PDB entry 8YQV | electron microscopy, 2.67 A resolution | chains B and G of the 8 polymer chains in the assembly

== Chain B ==
Protein: DNA-directed RNA polymerase subunit beta
From: African swine fever virus
Notes: EC 2.7.7.6
UniProt: A0A2X0RU95 (A0A2X0RU95_ASF); residue numbers follow UniProt; this construct covers 1-1242
Chain sequence (1242 residues; each row starts with the number of its first residue):
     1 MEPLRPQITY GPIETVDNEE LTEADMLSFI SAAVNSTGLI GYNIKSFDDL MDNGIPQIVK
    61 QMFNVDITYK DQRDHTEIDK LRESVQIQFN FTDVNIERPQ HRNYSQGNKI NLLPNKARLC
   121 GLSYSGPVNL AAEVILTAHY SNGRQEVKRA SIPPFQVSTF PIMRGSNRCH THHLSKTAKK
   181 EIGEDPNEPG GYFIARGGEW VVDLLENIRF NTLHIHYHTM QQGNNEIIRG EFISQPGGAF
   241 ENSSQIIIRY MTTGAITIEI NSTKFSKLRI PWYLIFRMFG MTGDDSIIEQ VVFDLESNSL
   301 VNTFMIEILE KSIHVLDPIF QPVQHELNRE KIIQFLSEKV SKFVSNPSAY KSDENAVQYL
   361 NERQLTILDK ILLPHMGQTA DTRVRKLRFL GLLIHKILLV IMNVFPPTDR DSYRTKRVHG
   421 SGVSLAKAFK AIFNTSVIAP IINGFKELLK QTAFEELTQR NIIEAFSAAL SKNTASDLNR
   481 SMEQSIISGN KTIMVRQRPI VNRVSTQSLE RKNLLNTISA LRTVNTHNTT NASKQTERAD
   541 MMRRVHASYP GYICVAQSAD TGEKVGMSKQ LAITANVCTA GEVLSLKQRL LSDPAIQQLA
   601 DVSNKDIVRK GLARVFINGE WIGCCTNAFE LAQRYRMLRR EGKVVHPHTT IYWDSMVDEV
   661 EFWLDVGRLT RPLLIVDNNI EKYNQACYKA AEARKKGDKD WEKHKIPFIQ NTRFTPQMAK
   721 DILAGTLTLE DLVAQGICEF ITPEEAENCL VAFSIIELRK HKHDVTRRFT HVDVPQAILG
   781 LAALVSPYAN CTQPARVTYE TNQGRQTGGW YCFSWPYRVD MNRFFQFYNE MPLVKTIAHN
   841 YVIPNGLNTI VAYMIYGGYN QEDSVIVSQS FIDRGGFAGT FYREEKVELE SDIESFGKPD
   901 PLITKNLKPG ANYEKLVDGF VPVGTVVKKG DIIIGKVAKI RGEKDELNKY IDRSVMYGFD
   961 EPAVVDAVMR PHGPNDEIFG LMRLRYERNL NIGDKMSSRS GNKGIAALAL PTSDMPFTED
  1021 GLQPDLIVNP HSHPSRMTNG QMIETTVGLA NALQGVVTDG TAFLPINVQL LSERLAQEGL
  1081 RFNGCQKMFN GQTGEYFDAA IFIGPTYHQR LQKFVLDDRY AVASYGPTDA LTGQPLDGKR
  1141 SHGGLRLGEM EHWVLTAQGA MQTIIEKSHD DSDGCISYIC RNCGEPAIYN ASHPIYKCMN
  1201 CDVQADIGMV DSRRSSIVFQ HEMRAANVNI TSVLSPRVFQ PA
Disordered / not traced: 1-7, 218-224, 490-503, 527-536, 941-948

== Chain G ==
Protein: C122R
From: African swine fever virus
UniProt: A0A0A1DYD1 (A0A0A1DYD1_ASF); residue numbers follow UniProt; this construct covers 1-105
Chain sequence (105 residues; each row starts with the number of its first residue):
     1 MKICKACSSC MVRTYVDGNI IFRCSCGESV QGDSQNLLVS SKVYHTGEME DKYKIFIKNA
    61 PFDPTNCQIK KDCPNCHLDY LTQICIGSQK IIILVCRCGY MSNRG
Disordered / not traced: 1-46

== Interface between chain B and chain G ==
Residue-residue contacts (33):
  Ser299(B) - Asp51(G)  hydrogen bond
  Val301(B) - Asp51(G)
  Val404(B) - Lys52(G)
  Phe629(B) - Phe62(G)
  Phe629(B) - Arg97(G)
  Trp653(B) - Asn59(G)
  Trp653(B) - Asp63(G)
  Ser655(B) - Ile55(G)
  Ser655(B) - Phe56(G)
  Ser655(B) - Asn59(G)  hydrogen bond (backbone-side chain)
  Ser655(B) - Asp63(G)
  Met656(B) - Ile55(G)
  Met656(B) - Phe56(G)
  Asp658(B) - Ile55(G)
  Asp658(B) - Lys58(G)  salt bridge
  Asp658(B) - Asn59(G)
  Ile680(B) - Tyr80(G)
  Tyr683(B) - Asp79(G)  hydrogen bond
  Asn684(B) - Leu78(G)
  Asn684(B) - Tyr80(G)  hydrogen bond
  Cys687(B) - Asp79(G)
  Tyr688(B) - Cys76(G)
  Tyr688(B) - Leu78(G)  hydrophobic
  Ala691(B) - His77(G)
  Asn748(B) - Pro64(G)
  Asn748(B) - Thr65(G)
  Cys749(B) - Thr65(G)
  Leu750(B) - Pro64(G)
  Val765(B) - Lys70(G)
  Thr766(B) - Gln68(G)
  Thr766(B) - Lys70(G)
  Arg768(B) - Gln68(G)  hydrogen bond
  Arg768(B) - Tyr80(G)
Interface residues without a listed pair, chain B (26 interface residues in all): Leu300, Phe405, Val657, Lys705, Glu747, Thr770
Interface residues without a listed pair, chain G (20 interface residues in all): Gly47, Ile69

== Overview ==
26 residues of chain B and 20 residues of chain G are in contact, with 5 hydrogen bonds and 1 salt bridge.
Polar pairs include Asp658(B)-Lys58(G), Ser299(B)-Asp51(G) and Ser655(B)-Asn59(G).
Here chain B is DNA-directed RNA polymerase subunit beta and chain G is C122R, both from African swine fever
virus. Entry 8YQV (African swine fever virus RNA Polymerase core) was determined by electron microscopy (same
publication as 8YQT, 8YQU, 8YQW, 8YQX, 8YQY and 8YQZ).
